Entry 6S35 (X-ray diffraction, 3.10 A resolution); this record covers chains A and B of the 3 polymer chains in the assembly.

[Chain A]
Protein: Lysine-specific histone demethylase 1A
Source organism: Homo sapiens
Notes: EC 1.-.-.-
UniProtKB: O60341 (KDM1A_HUMAN); residues 172-833 here = UniProt positions 172-833
Amino-acid sequence (666 residues; numbered 168 to 833; the number before each row is that of its first residue):
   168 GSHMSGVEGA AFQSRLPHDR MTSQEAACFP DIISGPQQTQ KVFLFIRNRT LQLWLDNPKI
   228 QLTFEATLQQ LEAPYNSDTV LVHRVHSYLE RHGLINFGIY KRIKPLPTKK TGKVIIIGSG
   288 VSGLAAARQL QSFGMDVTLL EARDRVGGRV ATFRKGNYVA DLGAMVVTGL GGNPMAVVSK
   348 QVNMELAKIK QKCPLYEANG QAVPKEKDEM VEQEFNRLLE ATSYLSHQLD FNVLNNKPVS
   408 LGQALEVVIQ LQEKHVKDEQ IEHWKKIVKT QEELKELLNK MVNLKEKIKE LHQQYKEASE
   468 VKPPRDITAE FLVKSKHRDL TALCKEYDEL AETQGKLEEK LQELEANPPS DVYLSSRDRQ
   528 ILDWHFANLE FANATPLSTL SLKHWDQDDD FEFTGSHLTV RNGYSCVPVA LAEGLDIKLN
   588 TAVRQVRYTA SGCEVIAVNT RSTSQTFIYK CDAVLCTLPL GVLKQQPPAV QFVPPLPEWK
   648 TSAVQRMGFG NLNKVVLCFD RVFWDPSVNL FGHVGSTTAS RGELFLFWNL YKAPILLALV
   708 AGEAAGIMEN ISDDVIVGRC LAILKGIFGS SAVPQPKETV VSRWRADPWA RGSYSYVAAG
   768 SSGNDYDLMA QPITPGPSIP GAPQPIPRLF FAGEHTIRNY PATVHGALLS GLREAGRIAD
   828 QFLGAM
Disordered / not traced: 168-171
Differences from the reference sequence: expression tag (168-171)
Small-molecule neighbours: FAD (flavin-adenine dinucleotide): I284, G285, S286, G287, V288, S289, G290, L307, E308, A309, R310, G314, G315, R316, V317, L329, G330, A331, M332, V333, T335, T588, A589, V590, T624, L625, P626, V629, V637, L659, K661, W751, W756, S760, Y761, G800, E801, A809, T810, V811, H812, A814
From the paper describing this entry:
  - binding site for Ala-arg-(d)lys-met-gln-glu-ala-arg-lys-ser-thr: Q358, C360, L362, D375, E379, F382, N535, L536, H564, L677, L693

[Chain B]
Protein: REST corepressor 1
Source organism: Homo sapiens
UniProtKB: Q9UKL0 (RCOR1_HUMAN); numbering as in UniProt (aligned over 308-485)
Amino-acid sequence (182 residues; row label = number of the first residue in the row):
   304 GSHMRAKRKP PKGMFLSQED VEAVSANATA ATTVLRQLDM ELVSVKRQIQ NIKQTNSALK
   364 EKLDGGIEPY RLPEVIQKCN ARWTTEEQLL AVQAIRKYGR DFQAISDVIG NKSVVQVKNF
   424 FVNYRRRFNI DEVLQEWEAE HGKEETNGPS NQKPVKSPDN SIKMPEEEDE APVLDVRYAS
   484 AS
Disordered / not traced: 304-309, 444-485
Differences from the reference sequence: expression tag (304-307)

[How chain A and chain B interact]
Residue-residue contacts (103):
  R384(A) - K315(B)  hydrogen bond (side chain-backbone)
  R384(A) - M317(B)
  L385(A) - M317(B)  hydrophobic
  E387(A) - K310(B)  salt bridge
  E387(A) - P314(B)
  A388(A) - M317(B)  hydrophobic
  A388(A) - L319(B)
  Y391(A) - K310(B)
  Y391(A) - R311(B)
  Y391(A) - K312(B)
  Y391(A) - P313(B)
  Y391(A) - L319(B)  hydrophobic
  L392(A) - V324(B)  hydrophobic
  Q395(A) - R311(B)
  L396(A) - L319(B)
  L396(A) - Q321(B)
  F398(A) - V324(B)  hydrophobic
  L401(A) - S328(B)
  V415(A) - M317(B)  hydrophobic
  V415(A) - L319(B)  hydrophobic
  Q417(A) - V327(B)
  Q417(A) - A334(B)
  Q417(A) - L338(B)
  L418(A) - D323(B)
  L418(A) - V324(B)  hydrophobic
  L418(A) - V327(B)  hydrophobic
  Q419(A) - G316(B)
  Q419(A) - M317(B)
  Q419(A) - F318(B)  hydrogen bond (side chain-backbone)
  E420(A) - L338(B)
  K421(A) - D323(B)  salt bridge
  K421(A) - L338(B)
  H422(A) - F318(B)
  K424(A) - L338(B)
  K424(A) - D342(B)  salt bridge
  D425(A) - L341(B)
  Q427(A) - L345(B)
  I428(A) - L341(B)
  I428(A) - L345(B)
  W431(A) - L345(B)
  W431(A) - V348(B)  hydrophobic
  W431(A) - K349(B)
  W431(A) - I352(B)  hydrophobic
  K432(A) - E344(B)  salt bridge
  K432(A) - V348(B)
  I434(A) - I352(B)  hydrophobic
  V435(A) - I352(B)  hydrophobic
  Q438(A) - I355(B)
  Q438(A) - K356(B)
  Q438(A) - N359(B)  hydrogen bond (backbone-side chain)
  E439(A) - I355(B)
  L441(A) - N359(B)
  K442(A) - T358(B)
  K442(A) - N359(B)
  L445(A) - N359(B)
  L445(A) - L362(B)  hydrophobic
  L445(A) - K363(B)
  N446(A) - L362(B)
  M448(A) - L366(B)  hydrophobic
  V449(A) - L362(B)
  V449(A) - K365(B)
  V449(A) - L366(B)
  K452(A) - L366(B)
  K452(A) - D367(B)
  K452(A) - G368(B)
  K452(A) - G369(B)
  E453(A) - K365(B)
  I455(A) - I370(B)  hydrophobic
  I455(A) - Y373(B)  hydrophobic
  K456(A) - Y373(B)
  H459(A) - Y373(B)
  Y462(A) - L375(B)  hydrophobic
  I474(A) - L392(B)  hydrophobic
  I474(A) - Q396(B)  hydrogen bond (backbone-side chain)
  T475(A) - Q396(B)
  F478(A) - L393(B)  hydrophobic
  F478(A) - Q396(B)
  F478(A) - A397(B)
  F478(A) - K400(B)
  F478(A) - V411(B)  hydrophobic
  K481(A) - E389(B)  salt bridge
  K481(A) - L393(B)
  K481(A) - V411(B)
  K481(A) - I412(B)
  S482(A) - K400(B)
  S482(A) - Y401(B)  hydrogen bond
  H484(A) - L375(B)
  R485(A) - Y401(B)
  R485(A) - A407(B)
  R485(A) - D410(B)
  D486(A) - K400(B)  salt bridge
  D486(A) - Y401(B)  hydrogen bond
  L487(A) - Y373(B)
  L487(A) - L375(B)  hydrophobic
  T488(A) - E377(B)
  C491(A) - I370(B)  hydrophobic
  C491(A) - Y373(B)
  Y494(A) - L366(B)
  Y494(A) - G369(B)
  Y494(A) - I370(B)  hydrophobic
  D495(A) - R374(B)  salt bridge
  E505(A) - K363(B)  salt bridge
  E512(A) - K356(B)  salt bridge
Interface residues without a listed pair, chain A (58 interface residues in all): E381, V414, E477, Q501
Interface residues without a listed pair, chain B (55 interface residues in all): V337, Q351, P372, P376

[Summary]
The interface between chain A and chain B involves 58 residues on one side and 55 on the other; the contacts
include 6 hydrogen bonds and 9 salt bridges. Among the polar pairs are E387(A)-K310(B), K421(A)-D323(B) and
K424(A)-D342(B). The paper reports a binding site for Ala-arg-(d)lys-met-gln-glu-ala-arg-lys-ser-thr at
Q358(A), C360(A) and L362(A) among others.
Here chain A is Lysine-specific histone demethylase 1A and chain B is REST corepressor 1, both from Homo
sapiens. Entry 6S35 (LSD1/CoREST1 complex with macrocyclic peptide inhibitor) was determined by X-ray
diffraction.
